5H66 - chains B and C of the 3 polymer chains in the assembly; structure by X-ray diffraction, 1.82 A resolution.

# Chain B
Molecule: Chromosome partition protein Smc
Source organism: Bacillus subtilis (strain 168)
Notes: fragment: C-terminal
Reference sequence: P51834 (SMC_BACSU); residue numbers follow UniProt; this construct covers 1000-1186
Sequence (188 residues; numbered 999 to 1186; the number before each row is that of its first residue):
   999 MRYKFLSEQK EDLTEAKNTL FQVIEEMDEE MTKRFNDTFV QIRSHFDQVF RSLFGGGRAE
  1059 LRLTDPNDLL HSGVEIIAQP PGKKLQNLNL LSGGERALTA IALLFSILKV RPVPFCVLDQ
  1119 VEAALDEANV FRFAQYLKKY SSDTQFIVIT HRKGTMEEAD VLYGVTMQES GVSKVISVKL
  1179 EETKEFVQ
Disordered / not traced: 1180-1186
Sequence notes: expression tag (999); engineered mutation Gln-1118 (Glu in P51834)

# Chain C
Molecule: Segregation and condensation protein A
Source organism: Bacillus subtilis (strain 168)
Reference sequence: P35154 (SCPA_BACSU); numbering as in UniProt (aligned over 176-251)
Sequence (80 residues; row label = number of the first residue in the row):
   172 GPHMRQDIPI EARMNEIVHS LKSRGTRINF MDLFPYEQKE HLVVTFLAVL ELMKNQLVLI
   232 EQEHNFSDIY ITGSESIHGA
Disordered / not traced: 172-179, 247-251
Sequence notes: expression tag (172-175)

# Interface between chain B and chain C
Residue-residue contacts (33):
  Lys-1151(B) / Pro-180(C)
  Met-1154(B) / Val-214(C)  hydrophobic
  Met-1154(B) / Leu-218(C)  hydrophobic
  Glu-1155(B) / Lys-210(C)  hydrogen bond (backbone-side chain)
  Glu-1155(B) / Glu-211(C)
  Ala-1157(B) / Lys-210(C)  hydrogen bond (backbone-side chain)
  Val-1159(B) / Phe-237(C)  hydrophobic
  Tyr-1161(B) / Asn-236(C)
  Tyr-1161(B) / Phe-237(C)
  Gly-1162(B) / Phe-217(C)
  Gly-1162(B) / Leu-221(C)
  Thr-1164(B) / Leu-221(C)  hydrogen bond (side chain-backbone)
  Thr-1164(B) / Met-224(C)
  Thr-1164(B) / Lys-225(C)
  Met-1165(B) / Lys-225(C)
  Gln-1166(B) / Met-224(C)
  Gln-1166(B) / Gln-227(C)
  Gln-1166(B) / Val-229(C)
  Gln-1166(B) / Ile-231(C)
  Ile-1174(B) / Phe-217(C)  hydrophobic
  Ile-1174(B) / Leu-221(C)  hydrophobic
  Ile-1174(B) / Ile-231(C)  hydrophobic
  Ile-1174(B) / Gln-233(C)
  Ser-1175(B) / Gln-233(C)  hydrogen bond (backbone-side chain)
  Ser-1175(B) / Asn-236(C)
  Ser-1175(B) / Phe-237(C)  hydrogen bond (side chain-backbone)
  Ser-1175(B) / Ile-240(C)
  Val-1176(B) / Leu-213(C)  hydrophobic
  Val-1176(B) / Phe-217(C)  hydrophobic
  Val-1176(B) / Phe-237(C)
  Lys-1177(B) / Phe-237(C)
  Leu-1178(B) / Lys-210(C)
  Leu-1178(B) / Leu-213(C)  hydrophobic
Interface residues without a listed pair, chain B (21 interface residues in all): Lys-1136, Glu-1156, Leu-1160, Val-1163, Glu-1167, Lys-1172
Interface residues without a listed pair, chain C (19 interface residues in all): Ile-181, Leu-230

# Overview
The interface between chain B and chain C involves 21 residues on one side and 19 on the other; the contacts
include 5 hydrogen bonds. Polar contacts include Glu-1155(B)/Lys-210(C), Ala-1157(B)/Lys-210(C) and
Thr-1164(B)/Leu-221(C).
Chain B is Chromosome partition protein Smc and chain C is Segregation and condensation protein A, both from
Bacillus subtilis (strain 168); the structure, Crystal structure of the Bacillus subtilis SMC head domain
complexed with the cognate ScpA C-terminal domain, was determined by X-ray diffraction together with 5H67 and
5H69 from the same study.
